PDB entry 4XLR | X-ray diffraction, 4.30 A resolution (low resolution: residue-level contacts below are approximate; hydrogen-bond / salt-bridge calls are withheld) | chains C and P of the 10 polymer chains in the assembly

== Chain C ==
Molecule: DNA-directed RNA polymerase subunit beta
Source organism: Thermus aquaticus
Notes: EC 2.7.7.6
UniProtKB: Q9KWU7 (RPOB_THEAQ); residue numbers follow UniProt; this construct covers 1-1119
Chain sequence (1119 residues; each row starts with the number of its first residue):
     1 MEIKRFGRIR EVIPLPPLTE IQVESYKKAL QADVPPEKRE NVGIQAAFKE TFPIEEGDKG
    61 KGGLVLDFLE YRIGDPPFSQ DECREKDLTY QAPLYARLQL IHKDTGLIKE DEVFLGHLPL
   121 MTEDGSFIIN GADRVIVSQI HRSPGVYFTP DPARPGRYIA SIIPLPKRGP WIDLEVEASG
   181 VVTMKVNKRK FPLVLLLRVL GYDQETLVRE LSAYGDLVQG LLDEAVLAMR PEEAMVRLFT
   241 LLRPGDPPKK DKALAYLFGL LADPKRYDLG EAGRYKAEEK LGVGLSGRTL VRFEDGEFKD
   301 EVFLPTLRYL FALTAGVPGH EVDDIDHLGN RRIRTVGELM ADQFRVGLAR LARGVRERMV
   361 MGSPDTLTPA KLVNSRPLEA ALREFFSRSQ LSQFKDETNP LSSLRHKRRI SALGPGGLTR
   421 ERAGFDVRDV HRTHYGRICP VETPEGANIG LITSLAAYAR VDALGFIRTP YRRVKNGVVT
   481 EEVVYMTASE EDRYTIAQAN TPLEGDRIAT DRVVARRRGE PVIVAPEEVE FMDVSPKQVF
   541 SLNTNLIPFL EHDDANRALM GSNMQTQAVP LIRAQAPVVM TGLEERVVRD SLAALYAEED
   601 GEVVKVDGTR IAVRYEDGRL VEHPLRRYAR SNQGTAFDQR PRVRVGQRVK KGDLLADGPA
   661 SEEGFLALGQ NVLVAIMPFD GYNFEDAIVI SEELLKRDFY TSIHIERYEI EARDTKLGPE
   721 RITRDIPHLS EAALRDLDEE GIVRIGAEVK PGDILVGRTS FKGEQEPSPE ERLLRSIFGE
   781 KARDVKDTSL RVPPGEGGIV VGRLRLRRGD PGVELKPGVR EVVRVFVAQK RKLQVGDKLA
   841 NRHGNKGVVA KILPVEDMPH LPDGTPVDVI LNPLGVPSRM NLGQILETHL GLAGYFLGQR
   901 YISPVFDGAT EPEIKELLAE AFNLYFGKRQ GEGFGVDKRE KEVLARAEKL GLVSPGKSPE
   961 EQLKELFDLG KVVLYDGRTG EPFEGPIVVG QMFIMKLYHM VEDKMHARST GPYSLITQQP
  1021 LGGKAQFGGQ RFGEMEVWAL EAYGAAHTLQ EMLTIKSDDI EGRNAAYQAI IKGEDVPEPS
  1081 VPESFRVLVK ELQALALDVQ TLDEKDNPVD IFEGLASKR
Unresolved in the structure: 1, 1119

== Chain P ==
Molecule: 48-nt DNA strand
Sequence (48 nucleotides; numbered 1 to 48; the number before each row is that of its first residue):
     1 GCATCCGTGA GTCGAGGGTA ATAAGCACAA TTTAACACTT TTGTCAAG

== Chain C / chain P interface ==
Pairs across the interface (20):
  Asn-130(C) / DA20(P)
  Arg-134(C) / DG18(P)
  Arg-383(C) / DA21(P)
  Arg-388(C) / DA20(P)
  Arg-388(C) / DA21(P)
  Phe-394(C) / DG18(P)
  Glu-709(C) / DT19(P)
  Lys-816(C) / DA20(P)
  Pro-817(C) / DA21(P)
  Lys-1004(C) / DG14(P)
  Lys-1004(C) / DA15(P)
  Gly-1023(C) / DA15(P)
  Lys-1024(C) / DA15(P)
  Lys-1024(C) / DG16(P)
  Ala-1025(C) / DG16(P)
  Gln-1030(C) / DG14(P)
  Arg-1031(C) / DC13(P)
  Arg-1031(C) / DG14(P)
  Gly-1033(C) / DC13(P)
  Met-1035(C) / DT12(P)
Interface residues without a listed pair, chain C (20 interface residues in all): Asp-87, Arg-376, Glu-421, His-999
Interface residues without a listed pair, chain P (12 interface residues in all): DA10, DG17, DT22

== In short ==
20 residues of chain C face 12 of chain P across their interface.
Chain C is DNA-directed RNA polymerase subunit beta (Thermus aquaticus) and chain P is a 48-nt DNA strand; the
structure, Crystal structure of T.aquaticus transcription initiation complex with CarD containing bubble
promoter and RNA, was determined by X-ray diffraction, deposited together with 4XLS and 4XAX.
